PDB entry 7TW3 | electron microscopy, 4.40 A resolution (low resolution: residue-level contacts below are approximate; hydrogen-bond / salt-bridge calls are withheld) | chains A and E of the 4 polymer chains in the assembly

Chain A:
Molecule: Band 3 anion transport protein
Organism: Homo sapiens
Reference sequence: P02730 (B3AT_HUMAN); residue numbers follow UniProt; this construct covers 1-911
Amino-acid sequence (911 residues; each row starts with the number of its first residue):
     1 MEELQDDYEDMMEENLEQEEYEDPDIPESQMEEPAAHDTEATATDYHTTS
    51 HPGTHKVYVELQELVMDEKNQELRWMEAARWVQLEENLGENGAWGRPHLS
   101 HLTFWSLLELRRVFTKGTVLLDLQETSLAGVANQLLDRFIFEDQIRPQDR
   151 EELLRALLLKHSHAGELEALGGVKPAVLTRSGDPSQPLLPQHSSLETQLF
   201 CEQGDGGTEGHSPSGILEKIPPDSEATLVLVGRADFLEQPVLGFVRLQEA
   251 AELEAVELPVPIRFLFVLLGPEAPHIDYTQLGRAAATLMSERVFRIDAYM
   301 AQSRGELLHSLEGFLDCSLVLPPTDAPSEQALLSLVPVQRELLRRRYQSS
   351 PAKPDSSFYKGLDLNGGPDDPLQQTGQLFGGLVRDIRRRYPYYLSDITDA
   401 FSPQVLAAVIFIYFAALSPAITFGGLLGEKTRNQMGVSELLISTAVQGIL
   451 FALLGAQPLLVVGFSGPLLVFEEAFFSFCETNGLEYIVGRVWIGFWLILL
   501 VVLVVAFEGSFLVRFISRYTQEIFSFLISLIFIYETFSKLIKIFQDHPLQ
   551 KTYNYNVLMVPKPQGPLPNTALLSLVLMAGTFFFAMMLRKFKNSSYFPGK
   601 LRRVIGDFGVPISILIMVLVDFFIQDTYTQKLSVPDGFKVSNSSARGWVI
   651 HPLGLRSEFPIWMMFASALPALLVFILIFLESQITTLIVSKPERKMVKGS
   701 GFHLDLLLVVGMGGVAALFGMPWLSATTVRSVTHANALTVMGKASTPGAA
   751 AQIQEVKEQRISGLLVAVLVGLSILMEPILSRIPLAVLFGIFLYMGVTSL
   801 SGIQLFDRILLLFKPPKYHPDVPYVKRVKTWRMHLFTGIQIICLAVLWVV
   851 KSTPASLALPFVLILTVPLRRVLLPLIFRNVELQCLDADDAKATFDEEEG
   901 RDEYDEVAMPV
Disordered / not traced: 1-29, 203-210, 349-368, 744-750, 895-911
Swiss-Prot annotation at these positions:
  - region: Glu13 to Met31 (Microbial infection: Interaction with P.falciparum (isolate K1) FBPA), Ala176 to Ser185 (Interaction with ANK1)
  - site: Lys590 (Important for anion transport), Glu681 (Important for anion-proton cotransport)
  - modified residue: Met1 (N-acetylmethionine), Tyr8 (Phosphotyrosine), Tyr21 (Phosphotyrosine), Tyr46 (Phosphotyrosine), Ser185 (Phosphoserine), Ser350 (Phosphoserine), Tyr359 (Phosphotyrosine), Tyr904 (Phosphotyrosine)
  - lipidation: Cys843 (S-palmitoyl cysteine)
  - glycosylation: Asn642 (N-linked (GlcNAc...) (complex) asparagine)
  - natural variant: Glu40 (E40K: Found in patients with hemolytic anemia; uncertain significance), Lys56 (K56E: In Di(a)/Memphis-II antigen), Glu90 (E90K: In SPH4), Gly130 (G130R: In SPH4), Pro147 (P147S: In SPH4), Ala285 (A285D: In SPH4), Pro327 (P327R: In SPH4), Ala400 to Ala408 (deletion: In SAO and DRTA4), Glu429 (E429D: In NFLD+ antigen), Arg432 (R432W: In ELO antigen), Thr444 (T444N: In DRTA4), Gly455 (G455E: In SPH4; G455R: In SPH4), 40 further natural variant entries in UniProt
  - mutagenesis: Glu85 (E85A/R: Impairs expression at the cell membrane), Arg283 (R283A/E/S: Impairs expression at the cell membrane), Asn642 (N642D: Loss of N-glycosylation site), Glu681 (E681Q: Impairs expression at the cell membrane)
Reported in the primary citation:
  - disease-associated variants - E40K, G130R: decreased binding to Protein 4.2 (chain E) (citing earlier work)

Chain E:
Molecule: Protein 4.2
Organism: Homo sapiens
Reference sequence: P16452 (EPB42_HUMAN); numbering as in UniProt (aligned over 1-691)
Amino-acid sequence (691 residues; numbered 1 to 691; the number before each row is that of its first residue):
     1 MGQALGIKSCDFQAARNNEEHHTKALSSRRLFVRRGQPFTIILYFRAPVR
    51 AFLPALKKVALTAQTGEQPSKINRTQATFPISSLGDRKWWSAVVEERDAQ
   101 SWTISVTTPADAVIGHYSLLLQVSGRKQLLLGQFTLLFNPWNREDAVFLK
   151 NEAQRMEYLLNQNGLIYLGTADCIQAESWDFGQFEGDVIDLSLRLLSKDK
   201 QVEKWSQPVHVARVLGALLHFLKEQRVLPTPQTQATQEGALLNKRRGSVP
   251 ILRQWLTGRGRPVYDGQAWVLAAVACTVLRCLGIPARVVTTFASAQGTGG
   301 RLLIDEYYNEEGLQNGEGQRGRIWIFQTSTECWMTRPALPQGYDGWQILH
   351 PSAPNGGGVLGSCDLVPVRAVKEGTLGLTPAVSDLFAAINASCVVWKCCE
   401 DGTLELTDSNTKYVGNNISTKGVGSDRCEDITQNYKYPEGSLQEKEVLER
   451 VEKEKMEREKDNGIRPPSLETASPLYLLLKAPSSLPLRGDAQISVTLVNH
   501 SEQEKAVQLAIGVQAVHYNGVLAAKLWRKKLHLTLSANLEKIITIGLFFS
   551 NFERNPPENTFLRLTAMATHSESNLSCFAQEDIAICRPHLAIKMPEKAEQ
   601 YQPLTASVSLQNSLDAPMEDCVISILGRGLIHRERSYRFRSVWPENTMCA
   651 KFQFTPTHVGLQRLTVEVDCNMFQNLTNYKSVTVVAPELSA
Disordered / not traced: 1-3, 354-360, 459-472, 690-691
Swiss-Prot annotation at these positions:
  - region: Leu31 to Phe39 (Band 3 binding)
  - modified residue: Ser248 (Phosphoserine)
  - lipidation: Gly2 (N-myristoyl glycine)
  - natural variant: Ala112 (A112T: In SPH5), Asp145 (D145Y: In SPH5), Arg280 (R280Q: In SPH5), Arg287 (R287C: In SPH5)
Reported in the primary citation:
  - disease-associated variants - D145Y

Interface between chain A and chain E:
Contacting residue pairs (43; chain A residue first):
  Met31(A) - Ser607(E)
  Met31(A) - Cys649(E)
  Met31(A) - Ala650(E)
  Met31(A) - Lys651(E)
  Glu32(A) - Arg640(E)
  Glu33(A) - Lys651(E)
  Pro34(A) - Tyr637(E)
  Pro34(A) - Arg638(E)
  Pro34(A) - Phe639(E)
  Ala35(A) - Tyr637(E)
  Ala35(A) - Arg638(E)
  His37(A) - Ser636(E)
  His37(A) - Arg638(E)
  Ala41(A) - Leu241(E)
  Thr42(A) - Glu634(E)
  Asp45(A) - Arg246(E)
  Asp45(A) - Pro250(E)
  Asp45(A) - Arg261(E)
  Tyr46(A) - Arg633(E)
  Tyr46(A) - Glu634(E)
  His47(A) - Arg253(E)
  Thr48(A) - Asp187(E)
  Thr48(A) - Arg253(E)
  Leu121(A) - His632(E)
  Leu121(A) - Arg633(E)
  Asp122(A) - His632(E)
  Leu123(A) - His632(E)
  Gln124(A) - Glu185(E)
  Gln124(A) - His658(E)
  Glu125(A) - Thr657(E)
  Glu125(A) - His658(E)
  Ser127(A) - Tyr601(E)
  Gly130(A) - Thr657(E)
  Gln134(A) - Leu630(E)
  Gln134(A) - His632(E)
  Gln134(A) - Thr657(E)
  Asp137(A) - Arg635(E)
  Phe141(A) - Ser636(E)
  Gln248(A) - Glu185(E)
  Glu249(A) - Ser27(E)
  Glu249(A) - Ser28(E)
  Ala250(A) - Arg29(E)
  Lys600(A) - Lys127(E)
Also at the interface, not in a pair above, chain A (36 interface residues in all): Ala36, Thr44, Thr49, Ser50, Leu120, Ala129, Asn133, Arg138, Arg150, Pro261
Also at the interface, not in a pair above, chain E (35 interface residues in all): Gly186, Lys244, Val622, Leu626, Arg628, Phe652, Thr655

Summary:
The interface between chain A and chain E involves 36 residues on one side and 35 on the other. From UniProt:
4 mutagenesis sites on chain A. The paper reports that E40K and G130R of chain A reduce binding to Protein 4.2
(chain E).
Here chain A is Band 3 anion transport protein and chain E is Protein 4.2, both from Homo sapiens. Entry 7TW3
(Cryo-EM structure of human ankyrin complex (B2P1A1) from red blood cell) was determined by electron
microscopy, deposited together with 7TVZ, 7TW0, 7TW1, 7TW5 and 7TW6.
